4KZE - chains H and R of the 3 polymer chains in the assembly; structure by X-ray diffraction, 2.40 A resolution.

== Chain H ==
Name: BL3-6 Fab antibody, heavy chain
Source organism: Mus musculus
Notes: antibody fragment or engineered binder
Sequence (232 residues; each row starts with the number of its first residue):
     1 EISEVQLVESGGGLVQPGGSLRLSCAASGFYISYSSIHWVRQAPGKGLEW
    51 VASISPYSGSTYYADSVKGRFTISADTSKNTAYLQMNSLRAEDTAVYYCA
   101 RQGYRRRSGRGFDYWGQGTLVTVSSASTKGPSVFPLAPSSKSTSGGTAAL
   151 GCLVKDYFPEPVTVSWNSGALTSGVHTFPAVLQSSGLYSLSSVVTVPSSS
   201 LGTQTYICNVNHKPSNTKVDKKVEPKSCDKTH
Not modelled in the structure: 1-3, 229-232
Disulfides: Cys25-Cys99, Cys152-Cys208

== Chain R ==
Molecule: 84-nt RNA strand
Sequence (84 nucleotides; numbered 1 to 84; the number before each row is that of its first residue):
     1 XGACGCGACCGAAAUGGUGAAGGACGGGUCCAGUGCGAAACACGCACUGU
    51 UGAGUAGAGUGUGAGCUCCGUAACUGGUCGCGUC
Modified positions: GTP (guanosine-5'-triphosphate) at position 1
Metal / ion sites: K+: G22, G23, G27, U29, G54, G59
What the authors report for this chain:
  - conformationally variable residues: G28, U29, U50, A53, A58

== Chain H / chain R interface ==
Residue-residue contacts (24; chain H residue first):
  Tyr34(H) with A38(R), stacking on the base
  His38(H) with A40(R), base contact
  Ser55(H) with C41(R), base contact
  Pro56(H) with A39(R), sugar contact; A40(R), phosphate contact; C41(R), hydrogen bond to the base
  Tyr57(H) with A38(R), hydrogen bond to the sugar; A39(R), stacking on the base; A42(R), base contact
  Ser58(H) with C41(R), hydrogen bond to the base; A42(R), base contact
  Ser60(H) with C41(R), hydrogen bond to the base
  Tyr62(H) with C41(R), sugar contact
  Gln102(H) with A40(R), hydrogen bond to the base
  Gly103(H) with A39(R), phosphate contact
  Tyr104(H) with A38(R), base contact; A39(R), phosphate contact
  Arg105(H) with C36(R), salt bridge to the phosphate; G37(R), hydrogen bond to the base; A39(R), hydrogen bond to the phosphate; A40(R), sugar contact
  Arg106(H) with C36(R), phosphate contact; G37(R), salt bridge to the phosphate
  Arg110(H) with A40(R), hydrogen bond to the sugar
Interface residues without a listed pair, chain H (15 interface residues in all): Ser36

== Summary ==
15 residues of chain H and 7 residues of chain R are in contact, with 8 hydrogen bonds, 2 salt bridges and 2
aromatic stacking contacts. Among the polar pairs are Pro56(H)-C41(R), Ser58(H)-C41(R) and Ser60(H)-C41(R).
The paper reports conformational variability at G28(R), U29(R) and U50(R) among others.
Chain H is BL3-6 Fab antibody, heavy chain (Mus musculus) and chain R is an 84-nt RNA strand; the structure,
Crystal structure of an RNA aptamer in complex with Fab, was determined by X-ray diffraction together with
4KZD, 4Q9Q and 4Q9R from the same study.
